Entry 8V1Q (electron microscopy, 2.70 A resolution); this record covers chains B and P of the 4 polymer chains in the assembly.

[Chain B]
Name: DNA polymerase processivity factor
Source organism: Human alphaherpesvirus 1 strain KOS
UniProt: A0A181ZFK4 (A0A181ZFK4_HHV11); numbering as in UniProt (aligned over 2-340)
Amino-acid sequence (349 residues; row label = number of the first residue in the row; numbers below 1 keep their minus sign (Gly-8 is residue -8)):
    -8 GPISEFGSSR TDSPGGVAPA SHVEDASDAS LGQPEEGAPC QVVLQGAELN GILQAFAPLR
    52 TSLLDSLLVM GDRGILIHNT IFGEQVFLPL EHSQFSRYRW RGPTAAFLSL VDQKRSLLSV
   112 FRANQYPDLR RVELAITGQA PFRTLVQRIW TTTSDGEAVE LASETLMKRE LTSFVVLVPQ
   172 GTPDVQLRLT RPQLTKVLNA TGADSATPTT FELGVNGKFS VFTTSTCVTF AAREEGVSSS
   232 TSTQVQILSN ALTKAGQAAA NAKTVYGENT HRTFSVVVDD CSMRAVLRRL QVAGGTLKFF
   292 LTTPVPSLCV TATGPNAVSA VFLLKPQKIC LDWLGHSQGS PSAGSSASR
Not modelled in the structure: -8 to 27, 228-251, 322-340
Construct notes: expression tag (-8 to 1)

[Chain P]
Molecule: Primer DNA
Sequence (32 nucleotides; row label = number of the first residue in the row; numbers below 1 keep their minus sign (DG-32 is residue -32)):
   -32 GATTACGAAT TCGAGCTCGG TACCCGGGGA TC
Not modelled in the structure: -32 to -27
Modified positions: DOC (2',3'-dideoxycytidine-5'-monophosphate) at position -1

[Chain B / chain P interface]
Contacting residue pairs (4):
  Lys105(B) - DG-13(P)  hydrogen bond to the phosphate
  Lys105(B) - DT-12(P)  salt bridge to the phosphate
  Arg182(B) - DT-23(P)  salt bridge to the phosphate
  Pro183(B) - DA-24(P)  phosphate contact
Also at the interface, not in a pair above, chain B (4 interface residues in all): Thr186

[In short]
Chain B and chain P each contribute 4 residues to their interface; the contacts include 1 hydrogen bond and 2
salt bridges. Polar pairs include Lys105(B)-DG-13(P), Lys105(B)-DT-12(P) and Arg182(B)-DT-23(P).
Here chain B is DNA polymerase processivity factor (Human alphaherpesvirus 1 strain KOS) and chain P is Primer
DNA. Entry 8V1Q (Herpes simplex virus 1 polymerase holoenzyme bound to DNA in both open/closed conformations)
was determined by electron microscopy, deposited together with 8EXX, 8V1R, 8V1S and 8V1T.
